Entry 5S4T (X-ray diffraction, 2.27 A resolution); this record covers chains D and E of the 6 polymer chains in the assembly.

[Chain D]
Protein: Tubulin beta-2B chain
Source organism: Bos taurus
UniProtKB: Q6B856 (TBB2B_BOVIN); the author numbering skips numbers that UniProt does not, so the offset changes along the chain: 1-42 = UniProt 1-42; 45-360 = UniProt 43-358; 369-455 = UniProt 359-445
Chain sequence (445 residues; row label = number of the first residue in the row; note: 10 numbers in that range are skipped by the numbering (no residue carries them; nothing is unmodelled there)):
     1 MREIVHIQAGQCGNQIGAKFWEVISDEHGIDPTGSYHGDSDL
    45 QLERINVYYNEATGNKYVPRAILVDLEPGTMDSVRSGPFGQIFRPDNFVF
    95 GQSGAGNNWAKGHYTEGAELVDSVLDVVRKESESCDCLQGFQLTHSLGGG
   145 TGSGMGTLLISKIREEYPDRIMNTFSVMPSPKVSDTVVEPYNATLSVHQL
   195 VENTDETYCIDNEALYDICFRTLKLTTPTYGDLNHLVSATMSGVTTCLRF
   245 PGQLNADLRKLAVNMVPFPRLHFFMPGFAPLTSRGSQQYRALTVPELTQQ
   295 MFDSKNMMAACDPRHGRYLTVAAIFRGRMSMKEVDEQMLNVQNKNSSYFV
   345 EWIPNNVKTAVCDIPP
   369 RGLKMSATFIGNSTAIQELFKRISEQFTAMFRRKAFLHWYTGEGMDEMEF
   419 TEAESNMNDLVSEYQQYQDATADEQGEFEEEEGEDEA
Unresolved in the structure: 281-285, 442-455
Ion coordination: Mg2+: Gln11 (together with GDP)
Small-molecule neighbours: GDP (guanosine-5'-diphosphate): Gly10, Gln11, Cys12, Gln15, Ile16, Ala99, Asn101, Ser140, Gly142, Gly143, Gly144, Thr145, Gly146, Val171, Pro173, Val177, Ser178, Glu183, Asn206, Leu209, Tyr224, Leu227, Asn228
UniProt features mapped onto this chain:
  - motif: Met1 to Ile4 (MREI motif)
  - binding site (GTP): Gln11, Glu71, Ser140, Gly144, Thr145, Gly146, Asn206, Asn228
  - binding site (Mg(2+)): Glu71
  - modified residue: Ser40 (Phosphoserine), Thr57 (Phosphothreonine), Lys60 (N6-acetyllysine), Ser174 (Phosphoserine), Thr287 (Phosphothreonine), Thr292 (Phosphothreonine), Arg320 (Omega-N-methylarginine), Glu448 (5-glutamyl polyglutamate)
  - cross-link (Glycyl lysine isopeptide (Lys-Gly)): Lys60 (interchain with G-Cter in ubiquitin), Lys326 (interchain with G-Cter in ubiquitin)

[Chain E]
Protein: Stathmin-4
Source organism: Rattus norvegicus
UniProtKB: P63043 (STMN4_RAT); residues 5-145 here correspond to UniProt positions 49-189 (UniProt number = residue number + 44)
Chain sequence (143 residues; numbered 3 to 145; the number before each row is that of its first residue):
     3 MADMEVIELNKCTSGQSFEVILKPPSFDGVPEFNASLPRRRDPSLEEIQK
    53 KLEAAEERRKYQEAELLKHLAEKREHEREVIQKAIEENNNFIKMAKEKLA
   103 QKMESNKENREAHLAAMLERLQEKDKHAEEVRKNKELKEEASR
Unresolved in the structure: 3-5, 29-43, 144-145
Sequence notes: initiating methionine (3); expression tag (4)
UniProt features mapped onto this chain:
  - modified residue: Ser46 (Phosphoserine)

[Interface between chain D and chain E]
Contacting residue pairs - 26 pairs, chain D then chain E:
  Tyr108(D) with His129(E), hydrogen bond; Val133(E), hydrophobic; Arg134(E), hydrogen bond (backbone-side chain)
  Thr109(D) with Lys137(E)
  Ala112(D) with Arg134(E)
  Ser155(D) with Leu123(E); Lys126(E)
  Lys156(D) with Asp127(E), salt bridge
  Arg158(D) with Leu123(E)
  Glu159(D) with Leu120(E); Leu123(E); Gln124(E); Asp127(E)
  Pro162(D) with Met119(E)
  Asp163(D) with Arg112(E)
  Gln193(D) with Lys126(E), hydrogen bond
  Asn197(D) with Leu123(E); Lys126(E)
  Thr409(D) with Lys140(E), hydrogen bond (backbone-side chain)
  Gly410(D) with Lys137(E)
  Glu411(D) with Val133(E); Lys137(E), salt bridge
  Gly412(D) with Val133(E); Asn136(E)
  Met413(D) with Val133(E)
  Glu417(D) with His129(E), salt bridge
Other interface residues (no listed pair), chain D (18 interface residues in all): Glu113
Other interface residues (no listed pair), chain E (15 interface residues in all): Leu116, Ala130

[In short]
18 residues of chain D face 15 of chain E across their interface, with 4 hydrogen bonds and 3 salt bridges.
Among the polar pairs are Lys156(D)-Asp127(E), Glu411(D)-Lys137(E) and Glu417(D)-His129(E). Chain D binds GDP.
Chain D is Tubulin beta-2B chain (Bos taurus) and chain E is Stathmin-4 (Rattus norvegicus); the structure,
Tubulin-Z328695024-complex, was determined by X-ray diffraction, deposited together with 5S4L, 5S4M, 5S4N,
5S4O, 5S4P, 5S4Q and 52 further entries.
